Entry 3ALU (X-ray diffraction, 1.65 A resolution); this record covers chains A and B of the 4 polymer chains in the assembly.

[Chain A (and B)]
Protein: Lectin CEL-IV, C-type
Source organism: Cucumaria echinata
Notes: chain B of this document is another copy of the same molecule, construct and numbering; everything in this record applies to it too
Reference sequence: Q7M4F9 (Q7M4F9_CUCEC); residues 1-157 here = UniProt positions 1-157
Sequence (157 residues; row label = number of the first residue in the row):
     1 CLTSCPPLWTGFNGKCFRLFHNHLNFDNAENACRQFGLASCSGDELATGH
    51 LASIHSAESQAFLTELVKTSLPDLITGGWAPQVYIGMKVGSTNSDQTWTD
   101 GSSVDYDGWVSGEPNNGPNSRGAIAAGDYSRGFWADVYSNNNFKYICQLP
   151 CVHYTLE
Disulfide bonds: Cys5-Cys16, Cys33-Cys147
Metal / ion sites: Ca2+: Glu113, Asn115, Asn116, Asp136 (together with alpha-D-galactopyranose)
What the authors report for this chain:
  - self-association interface (contacts with another copy of this molecule); pairs are residue here / residue on that copy: Cys1-Cys1 (disulfide), Cys41-Cys151 (disulfide), Leu38, Val152
  - Ca2+ coordination: Glu113, Asn115, Asn116, Asp136
  - binding site for alpha-D-galactopyranose: Trp79, Gln82, Glu113, Asn115
  - binding site for alpha-D-glucopyranose: Trp79
  - binding site for beta-D-fructofuranose: Tyr129
  - mutagenesis - W79H: decreased binding to GalNAc-Cellulofine

[Interface between chain A and chain B]
Contacting residue pairs (38; chain A residue first):
  Leu2(A) - Ser4(B)
  Leu2(A) - Cys5(B)
  Leu2(A) - Pro6(B)  hydrophobic
  Thr3(A) - Ser4(B)
  Thr3(A) - Cys5(B)
  Ser4(A) - Leu2(B)
  Ser4(A) - Thr3(B)
  Ser4(A) - Ser4(B)
  Cys5(A) - Leu2(B)
  Cys5(A) - Thr3(B)  hydrogen bond (backbone-backbone)
  Pro6(A) - Leu2(B)
  Pro6(A) - Thr10(B)
  Pro7(A) - Thr10(B)
  Pro7(A) - Gly11(B)
  Pro7(A) - Phe12(B)  hydrophobic
  Pro7(A) - Phe62(B)  hydrophobic
  Leu8(A) - Thr10(B)  hydrogen bond (backbone-side chain)
  Leu8(A) - Phe62(B)  hydrophobic
  Leu8(A) - Glu65(B)
  Leu8(A) - Leu66(B)  hydrophobic
  Trp9(A) - Trp9(B)
  Trp9(A) - Thr10(B)  hydrogen bond (backbone-side chain)
  Thr10(A) - Pro6(B)
  Thr10(A) - Pro7(B)
  Thr10(A) - Leu8(B)  hydrogen bond (side chain-backbone)
  Thr10(A) - Trp9(B)  hydrogen bond (side chain-backbone)
  Gly11(A) - Pro7(B)
  Phe12(A) - Pro7(B)  hydrophobic
  His21(A) - Thr69(B)  hydrogen bond (side chain-backbone)
  His21(A) - Ser70(B)
  His21(A) - Pro72(B)
  Phe62(A) - Pro7(B)  hydrophobic
  Phe62(A) - Leu8(B)  hydrophobic
  Glu65(A) - Leu8(B)
  Leu66(A) - Leu8(B)  hydrophobic
  Thr69(A) - His21(B)  hydrogen bond (backbone-side chain)
  Ser70(A) - His21(B)
  Pro72(A) - His21(B)
Interface residues without a listed pair, chain A (19 interface residues in all): Arg18
Interface residues without a listed pair, chain B (19 interface residues in all): Arg18

[Overview]
The chain A/chain B interface involves 19 residues from each chain; the contacts include 7 hydrogen bonds.
Among the polar pairs are Leu8(A)-Thr10(B), Trp9(A)-Thr10(B) and His21(A)-Thr69(B). The paper reports a
binding site for alpha-D-galactopyranose at Trp79(A), Gln82(A) and Glu113(A) among others; W79H of chain A
reduces binding to GalNAc-Cellulofine.
Both chains are Lectin CEL-IV, C-type (Cucumaria echinata). Entry 3ALU (Crystal structure of CEL-IV complexed
with Raffinose) was determined by X-ray diffraction (same publication as 3ALS and 3ALT).
